Entry 6E61 (X-ray diffraction, 2.51 A resolution); this record covers chain A.

# Chain A
Molecule: mixed-linkage glucan utilization locus (MLGUL) SGBP-B
From: Bacteroides ovatus
Reference sequence: A7LY27 (A7LY27_BACO1); numbering as in UniProt (aligned over 23-558)
Amino-acid sequence (557 residues; numbered 2 to 558; the number before each row is that of its first residue):
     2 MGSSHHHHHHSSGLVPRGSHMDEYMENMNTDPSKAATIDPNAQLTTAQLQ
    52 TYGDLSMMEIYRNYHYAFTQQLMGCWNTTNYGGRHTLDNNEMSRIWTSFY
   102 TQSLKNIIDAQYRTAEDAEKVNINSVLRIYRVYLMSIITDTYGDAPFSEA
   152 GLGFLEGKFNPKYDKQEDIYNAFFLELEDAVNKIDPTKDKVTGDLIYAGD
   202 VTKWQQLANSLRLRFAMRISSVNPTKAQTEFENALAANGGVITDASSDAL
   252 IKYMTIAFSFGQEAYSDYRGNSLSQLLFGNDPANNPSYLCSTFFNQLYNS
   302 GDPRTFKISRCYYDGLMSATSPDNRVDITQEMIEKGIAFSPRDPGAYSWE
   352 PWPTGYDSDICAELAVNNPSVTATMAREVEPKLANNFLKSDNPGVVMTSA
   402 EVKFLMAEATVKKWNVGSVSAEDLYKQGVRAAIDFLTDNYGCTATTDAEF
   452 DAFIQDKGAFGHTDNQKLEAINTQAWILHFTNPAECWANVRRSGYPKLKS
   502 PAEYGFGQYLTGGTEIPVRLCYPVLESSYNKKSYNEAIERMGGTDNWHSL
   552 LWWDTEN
Not modelled in the structure: 2-39
Sequence notes: initiating methionine (2); expression tag (3-22)
Metal / ion sites: Mg2+: Arg492, Asp555, Glu557
From the paper describing this entry:
  - binding site for beta-D-glucopyranose: Trp77, Tyr266, Trp350, Trp353
  - mutagenesis - W77A, W350A: abolished binding to bMLG
  - mutagenesis - Y266A: decreased binding to MLG
  - mutagenesis - W77A/W350A: abolished growth in response to MLG

# Summary
Arg492, Asp555 and Glu557 coordinate Mg2+. The paper reports a binding site for beta-D-glucopyranose at Trp77,
Tyr266 and Trp350 among others; W77A and W350A abolish binding to bMLG; 4 substitutions were tested in all.
Chain A is mixed-linkage glucan utilization locus (MLGUL) SGBP-B (Bacteroides ovatus); the structure,
Bacteroides ovatus mixed-linkage glucan utilization locus (MLGUL) SGBP-A in complex with mixed-linkage
heptasaccharide, was determined by X-ray diffraction, deposited together with 6DMF, 6E57, 6E60 and 6E9B.
